Entry 5KNM (X-ray diffraction, 3.30 A resolution); this record covers chains A and N of the 4 polymer chains in the assembly.

[Chain A]
Protein: cDNA FLJ39643 fis, clone SMINT2004023, highly similar to HLA class I histocompatibility antigen, alphachain F
Source organism: Homo sapiens
UniProtKB: B3KUD8 (B3KUD8_HUMAN); residues 1-284 here correspond to UniProt positions 22-305 (UniProt number = residue number + 21)
Chain sequence (284 residues; row label = number of the first residue in the row):
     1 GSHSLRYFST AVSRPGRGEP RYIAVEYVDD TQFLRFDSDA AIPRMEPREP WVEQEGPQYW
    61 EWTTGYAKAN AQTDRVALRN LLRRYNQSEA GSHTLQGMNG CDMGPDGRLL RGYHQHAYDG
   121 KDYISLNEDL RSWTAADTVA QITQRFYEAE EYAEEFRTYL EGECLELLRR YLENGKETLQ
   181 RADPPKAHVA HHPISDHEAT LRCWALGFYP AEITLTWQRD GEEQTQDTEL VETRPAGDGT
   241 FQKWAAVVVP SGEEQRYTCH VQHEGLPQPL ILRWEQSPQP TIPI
Disordered / not traced: 277-284
Disulfide bonds: Cys101-Cys164, Cys203-Cys259

[Chain N]
Protein: Peptide ILE-LEU-ARG-TRP-GLU-GLN
Source organism: Trichoplusia ni
Chain sequence (6 residues; numbered 2 to 7; the number before each row is that of its first residue):
     2 ILRWEQ

[Chain A / chain N interface]
Pairs across the interface - 23 pairs, chain A then chain N:
  Tyr7(A) with Trp5(N), hydrophobic
  Ser9(A) with Trp5(N)
  Trp62(A) with Ile2(N)
  Tyr66(A) with Ile2(N); Arg4(N), hydrogen bond (side chain-backbone)
  Ala69(A) with Leu3(N), hydrophobic
  Asn70(A) with Leu3(N); Arg4(N), hydrogen bond (side chain-backbone); Trp5(N), hydrogen bond (side chain-backbone)
  Asp74(A) with Trp5(N); Gln7(N)
  Gly97(A) with Trp5(N)
  Met98(A) with Trp5(N)
  Asn99(A) with Trp5(N)
  His114(A) with Trp5(N)
  His116(A) with Trp5(N), hydrogen bond; Gln7(N), hydrogen bond
  Tyr147(A) with Glu6(N), hydrogen bond (side chain-backbone); Gln7(N), hydrogen bond
  Tyr152(A) with Trp5(N); Glu6(N)
  Glu155(A) with Arg4(N), salt bridge
  Tyr159(A) with Arg4(N)
Interface residues without a listed pair, chain A (17 interface residues in all): Phe8

[Summary]
The interface between chain A and chain N involves 17 residues on one side and 6 on the other, with 7 hydrogen
bonds and 1 salt bridge. Polar contacts include Glu155(A)-Arg4(N), Tyr66(A)-Arg4(N) and Asn70(A)-Arg4(N).
Chain A is cDNA FLJ39643 fis, clone SMINT2004023, highly similar to HLA class I histocompatibility antigen,
alphachain F (Homo sapiens) and chain N is Peptide ILE-LEU-ARG-TRP-GLU-GLN (Trichoplusia ni); the structure,
Human leukocyte antigen F (HLA-F) presents peptides and regulates immunity through interactions with NK-cell
receptors, was determined by X-ray diffraction, deposited together with 5IUE.
